6ZI6 - chains C and H of the 4 polymer chains in the assembly; structure by X-ray diffraction, 2.80 A resolution.

== Chain C ==
Name: Photosynthetic reaction center cytochrome c subunit
Source organism: Blastochloris viridis
Reference sequence: P07173 (CYCR_BLAVI); residues 1-336 here correspond to UniProt positions 21-356 (UniProt number = residue number + 20)
Amino-acid sequence (336 residues; each row starts with the number of its first residue):
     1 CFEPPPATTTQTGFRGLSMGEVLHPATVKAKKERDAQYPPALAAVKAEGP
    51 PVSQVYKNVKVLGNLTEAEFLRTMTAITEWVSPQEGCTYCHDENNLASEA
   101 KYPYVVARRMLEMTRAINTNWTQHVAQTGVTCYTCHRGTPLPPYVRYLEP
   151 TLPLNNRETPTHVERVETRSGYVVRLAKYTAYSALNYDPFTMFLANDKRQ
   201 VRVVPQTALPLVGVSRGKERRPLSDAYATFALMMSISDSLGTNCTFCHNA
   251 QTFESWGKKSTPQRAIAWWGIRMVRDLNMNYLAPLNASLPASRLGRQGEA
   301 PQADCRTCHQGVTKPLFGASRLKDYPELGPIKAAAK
Not modelled in the structure: 333-336
Covalent attachments: diacyl glycerol (DGA) linked to Cys-1; heme c (HEC) linked to Cys-87, Cys-90, Cys-132, Cys-135, Cys-244, Cys-247, Cys-305, Cys-308
Bound ions: heme c Fe (4 sites), coordinated by Met-74, His-91, Met-110, His-124, His-136, Met-233, His-248, His-309
Small-molecule neighbours:
  - heme c (HEC), molecule 1: Tyr-56, Lys-57, Asn-58, Val-59, Lys-60, Val-61, Leu-62, Phe-70, Leu-71, Met-74, Thr-75, Ile-77, Thr-78, Val-81, Ser-82, Gly-86, His-91, Leu-96, Ala-97, Pro-103, Tyr-104, Ala-107, Arg-108
  - heme c (HEC), molecule 2: Ile-77, Val-81, Tyr-89, Tyr-102, Pro-103, Val-106, Ala-107, Met-110, Leu-111, Met-113, Thr-114, Ile-117, Val-130, Thr-131, His-136, Pro-140, Leu-141, Pro-142, Val-145, Leu-277, Leu-282, Leu-289, Arg-293, Pro-301, Gln-302, Thr-307, Leu-328
  - heme c (HEC), molecule 3: Ile-117, His-124, Val-125, Thr-128, Gly-129, Val-130, Leu-194, Ile-236, Leu-240, Phe-246, Gln-263, Ile-266, Ala-267, Gly-270, Ile-271, Met-273, Val-274, Leu-277, Asp-304, His-309, Thr-313, Lys-314, Pro-315, Gly-318
  - heme c (HEC), molecule 4: Gln-200, Val-201, Arg-202, Val-203, Val-204, Gln-206, Thr-229, Phe-230, Met-233, Met-234, Ile-236, Ser-237, Leu-240, Thr-242, Asn-243, Phe-246, His-248, Phe-253, Glu-254, Trp-256, Gln-263, Arg-264, Ala-267, Trp-268, Ile-271, Arg-272
UniProt features mapped onto this chain:
  - binding site (heme): Met-74, Cys-87, Cys-90, His-91, Met-110, His-124, Cys-132, Cys-135, His-136, Met-233, Cys-244, Cys-247, His-248, Cys-305, Cys-308, His-309
  - site: Cys-1 (Not N-palmitoylated)
  - lipidation: Cys-1 (S-diacylglycerol cysteine)

== Chain H ==
Name: Reaction center protein H chain
Source organism: Blastochloris viridis
Reference sequence: P06008 (RCEH_BLAVI); residue numbers follow UniProt; this construct covers 1-258
Amino-acid sequence (258 residues; each row starts with the number of its first residue):
     1 MYHGALAQHLDIAQLVWYAQWLVIWTVVLLYLRREDRREGYPLVEPLGLV
    51 KLAPEDGQVYELPYPKTFVLPHGGTVTVPRRRPETRELKLAQTDGFEGAP
   101 LQPTGNPLVDAVGPASYAERAEVVDATVDGKAKIVPLRVATDFSIAEGDV
   151 DPRGLPVVAADGVEAGTVTDLWVDRSEHYFRYLELSVAGSARTALIPLGF
   201 CDVKKDKIVVTSILSEQFANVPRLQSRDQITLREEDKVSAYYAGGLLYAT
   251 PERAESLL
Modified / non-standard residues: Met-1 (N-formylmethionine; FME)
Small-molecule neighbours:
  - heptane-1,2,3-triol (HTO), molecule 1: Tyr-2, His-3, Gly-4, Ala-5
  - heptane-1,2,3-triol (HTO), molecule 2: Val-23, Val-27, Tyr-31
UniProt features mapped onto this chain:
  - modified residue: Met-1 (N-formylmethionine)

== Chain C / chain H interface ==
Pairs across the interface - 14 pairs, chain C then chain H:
  Thr-207(C) / Tyr-2(H)
  Leu-209(C) / Tyr-2(H)
  Leu-209(C) / His-3(H)
  Leu-209(C) / Ala-5(H)
  Leu-209(C) / Asp-11(H)
  Pro-210(C) / Tyr-2(H)
  Pro-210(C) / His-3(H)  hydrogen bond (backbone-backbone)
  Leu-211(C) / Met-1(H)
  Leu-211(C) / Tyr-2(H)  hydrophobic
  Val-212(C) / Met-1(H)  hydrogen bond (backbone-backbone)
  Val-212(C) / Tyr-2(H)
  Val-212(C) / His-3(H)
  Ser-215(C) / His-3(H)
  Arg-216(C) / His-3(H)  hydrogen bond
Interface residues without a listed pair, chain H (6 interface residues in all): Gly-4

== Summary ==
7 residues of chain C face 6 of chain H across their interface; the contacts include 3 hydrogen bonds. Polar
pairs include Arg-216(C)/His-3(H), Pro-210(C)/His-3(H) and Val-212(C)/Met-1(H). Bound to chain H:
heptane-1,2,3-triol. Heme c is covalently linked to Cys-87(C), Cys-132(C), Cys-244(C) and Cys-305(C).
Here chain C is Photosynthetic reaction center cytochrome c subunit and chain H is Reaction center protein H
chain, both from Blastochloris viridis. Entry 6ZI6 (Ultrafast Structural Response to Charge Redistribution
Within a Photosynthetic Reaction Centre - 20 ps structure) was determined by X-ray diffraction together with
6ZHW, 6ZI4, 6ZI5, 6ZI9, 6ZIA and 6ZID from the same study.
